3HEX - chain A; structure by X-ray diffraction, 2.80 A resolution.

== Chain A ==
Name: alpha/beta-peptide based on the GCN4-pLI side chain sequence with an (alpha-alpha-beta) backbone and cyclic beta-residues at positions 1, 4, 19 and 28
Amino-acid sequence (34 residues; row label = number of the first residue in the row; numbering starts at 0):
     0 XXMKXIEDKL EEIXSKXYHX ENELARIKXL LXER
Not modelled in the structure: 0, 32-33
Modified positions: ACE (acetyl group) at position 0, XPC ((3S,4R)-4-aminopyrrolidine-3-carboxylic acid) at position 1, XCP ((1S,2S)-2-aminocyclopentanecarboxylic acid) at position 4, B3L ((3S)-3-amino-5-methylhexanoic acid) at position 13, B3L ((3S)-3-amino-5-methylhexanoic acid) at position 16, XCP ((1S,2S)-2-aminocyclopentanecarboxylic acid) at position 19, XPC ((3S,4R)-4-aminopyrrolidine-3-carboxylic acid) at position 28, BAL (beta-alanine) at position 31; D7 (3-aminopentanedioic acid; B3D); E10, E22 ((3s)-3-aminohexanedioic acid; B3E); R25 (beta-homoarginine; HMR)

== Overview ==
Chain A is alpha/beta-peptide based on the GCN4-pLI side chain sequence with an (alpha-alpha-beta) backbone
and cyclic beta-residues at positions 1, 4, 19 and 28; the structure, Cyclic residues in alpha/beta-peptide
helix bundles: GCN4-pLI side chain sequence on an (alpha-alpha-beta) backbone with cyclic ..., was determined
by X-ray diffraction (same publication as 3HET, 3HEU, 3HEV, 3HEW and 3HEY).
